PDB entry 1B2U | X-ray diffraction, 2.10 A resolution | chains A and D

Chain A:
Name: Protein (barnase)
Organism: Bacillus amyloliquefaciens
Notes: EC 3.1.27.3
Reference sequence: P00648 (RNBR_BACAM); residues 1-110 here correspond to UniProt positions 48-157 (UniProt number = residue number + 47)
Chain sequence (110 residues; numbered 1 to 110; the number before each row is that of its first residue):
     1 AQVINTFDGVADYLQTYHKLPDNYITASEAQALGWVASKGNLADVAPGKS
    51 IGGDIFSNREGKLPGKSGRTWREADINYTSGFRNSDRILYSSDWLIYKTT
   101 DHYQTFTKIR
Differences from the reference sequence: engineered mutation Ala-27 (Lys74 in P00648)
Swiss-Prot annotation at these positions:
  - active site: Glu-73 (Proton acceptor), His-102 (Proton donor)

Chain D:
Name: Protein (barstar)
Organism: Bacillus amyloliquefaciens
Reference sequence: P11540 (BARS_BACAM); residues 2-90 here correspond to UniProt positions 1-89 (UniProt number = residue number - 1)
Chain sequence (90 residues; each row starts with the number of its first residue):
     1 MKKAVINGEQIRSISDLHQTLKKELALPEYYGENLAALWDCLTGWVEYPL
    51 VLEWRQFEQSKQLTENGAESVLQVFREAKAEGCDITIILS
Differences from the reference sequence: engineered mutation Ala-36 (Asp35 in P11540)

Chain A / chain D interface:
Contacting residue pairs (33):
  Trp-35(A) with Gly-44(D)
  Ala-37(A) with Gly-44(D); Trp-45(D)
  Ser-38(A) with Trp-45(D), hydrogen bond (backbone-backbone); Glu-47(D)
  Phe-56(A) with Ala-36(D), hydrophobic
  Arg-59(A) with Trp-39(D); Val-74(D); Glu-77(D), salt bridge
  Glu-60(A) with Asn-34(D); Leu-35(D), hydrogen bond (side chain-backbone); Ala-36(D)
  Lys-62(A) with Asn-34(D), hydrogen bond
  Phe-82(A) with Trp-45(D), hydrophobic
  Arg-83(A) with Tyr-30(D), hydrogen bond (backbone-side chain); Asp-40(D), salt bridge; Gly-44(D), hydrogen bond (side chain-backbone)
  Asn-84(A) with Tyr-30(D), hydrogen bond (backbone-side chain)
  Ser-85(A) with Tyr-30(D)
  Arg-87(A) with Asp-40(D), salt bridge
  His-102(A) with Tyr-30(D); Tyr-31(D); Gly-32(D), hydrogen bond (side chain-backbone); Asn-34(D), hydrogen bond (backbone-side chain); Ala-37(D); Asp-40(D), salt bridge; Cys-41(D)
  Tyr-103(A) with Asn-34(D); Ala-36(D), hydrophobic; Ala-37(D); Asp-40(D), hydrogen bond
  Gln-104(A) with Gly-32(D); Asn-34(D)
Interface residues without a listed pair, chain A (17 interface residues in all): Gln-31, Asp-101
Interface residues without a listed pair, chain D (17 interface residues in all): Thr-43, Val-46

In short:
The chain A/chain D interface involves 17 residues from each chain, with 9 hydrogen bonds and 4 salt bridges.
Polar contacts include Arg-59(A)/Glu-77(D), Arg-83(A)/Asp-40(D) and Arg-87(A)/Asp-40(D). UniProt lists
active-site residues Glu-73(A) and His-102(A) on chain A.
Chain A is Protein (barnase) and chain D is Protein (barstar), both from Bacillus amyloliquefaciens; the
structure, Structural response to mutation at a protein-protein interface, was determined by X-ray diffraction
(same publication as 1B3S and 1B2S).
